PDB entry 3GTP | X-ray diffraction, 3.90 A resolution | chains A and F of the 13 polymer chains in the assembly

[Chain A]
Molecule: DNA-directed RNA polymerase II subunit RPB1
Organism: Saccharomyces cerevisiae
Notes: EC 2.7.7.6; fragment: DNA-directed RNA polymerase II largest subunit
Reference sequence: P04050 (RPB1_YEAST); residues 1-1733 here = UniProt positions 1-1733
Chain sequence (1733 residues; each row starts with the number of its first residue):
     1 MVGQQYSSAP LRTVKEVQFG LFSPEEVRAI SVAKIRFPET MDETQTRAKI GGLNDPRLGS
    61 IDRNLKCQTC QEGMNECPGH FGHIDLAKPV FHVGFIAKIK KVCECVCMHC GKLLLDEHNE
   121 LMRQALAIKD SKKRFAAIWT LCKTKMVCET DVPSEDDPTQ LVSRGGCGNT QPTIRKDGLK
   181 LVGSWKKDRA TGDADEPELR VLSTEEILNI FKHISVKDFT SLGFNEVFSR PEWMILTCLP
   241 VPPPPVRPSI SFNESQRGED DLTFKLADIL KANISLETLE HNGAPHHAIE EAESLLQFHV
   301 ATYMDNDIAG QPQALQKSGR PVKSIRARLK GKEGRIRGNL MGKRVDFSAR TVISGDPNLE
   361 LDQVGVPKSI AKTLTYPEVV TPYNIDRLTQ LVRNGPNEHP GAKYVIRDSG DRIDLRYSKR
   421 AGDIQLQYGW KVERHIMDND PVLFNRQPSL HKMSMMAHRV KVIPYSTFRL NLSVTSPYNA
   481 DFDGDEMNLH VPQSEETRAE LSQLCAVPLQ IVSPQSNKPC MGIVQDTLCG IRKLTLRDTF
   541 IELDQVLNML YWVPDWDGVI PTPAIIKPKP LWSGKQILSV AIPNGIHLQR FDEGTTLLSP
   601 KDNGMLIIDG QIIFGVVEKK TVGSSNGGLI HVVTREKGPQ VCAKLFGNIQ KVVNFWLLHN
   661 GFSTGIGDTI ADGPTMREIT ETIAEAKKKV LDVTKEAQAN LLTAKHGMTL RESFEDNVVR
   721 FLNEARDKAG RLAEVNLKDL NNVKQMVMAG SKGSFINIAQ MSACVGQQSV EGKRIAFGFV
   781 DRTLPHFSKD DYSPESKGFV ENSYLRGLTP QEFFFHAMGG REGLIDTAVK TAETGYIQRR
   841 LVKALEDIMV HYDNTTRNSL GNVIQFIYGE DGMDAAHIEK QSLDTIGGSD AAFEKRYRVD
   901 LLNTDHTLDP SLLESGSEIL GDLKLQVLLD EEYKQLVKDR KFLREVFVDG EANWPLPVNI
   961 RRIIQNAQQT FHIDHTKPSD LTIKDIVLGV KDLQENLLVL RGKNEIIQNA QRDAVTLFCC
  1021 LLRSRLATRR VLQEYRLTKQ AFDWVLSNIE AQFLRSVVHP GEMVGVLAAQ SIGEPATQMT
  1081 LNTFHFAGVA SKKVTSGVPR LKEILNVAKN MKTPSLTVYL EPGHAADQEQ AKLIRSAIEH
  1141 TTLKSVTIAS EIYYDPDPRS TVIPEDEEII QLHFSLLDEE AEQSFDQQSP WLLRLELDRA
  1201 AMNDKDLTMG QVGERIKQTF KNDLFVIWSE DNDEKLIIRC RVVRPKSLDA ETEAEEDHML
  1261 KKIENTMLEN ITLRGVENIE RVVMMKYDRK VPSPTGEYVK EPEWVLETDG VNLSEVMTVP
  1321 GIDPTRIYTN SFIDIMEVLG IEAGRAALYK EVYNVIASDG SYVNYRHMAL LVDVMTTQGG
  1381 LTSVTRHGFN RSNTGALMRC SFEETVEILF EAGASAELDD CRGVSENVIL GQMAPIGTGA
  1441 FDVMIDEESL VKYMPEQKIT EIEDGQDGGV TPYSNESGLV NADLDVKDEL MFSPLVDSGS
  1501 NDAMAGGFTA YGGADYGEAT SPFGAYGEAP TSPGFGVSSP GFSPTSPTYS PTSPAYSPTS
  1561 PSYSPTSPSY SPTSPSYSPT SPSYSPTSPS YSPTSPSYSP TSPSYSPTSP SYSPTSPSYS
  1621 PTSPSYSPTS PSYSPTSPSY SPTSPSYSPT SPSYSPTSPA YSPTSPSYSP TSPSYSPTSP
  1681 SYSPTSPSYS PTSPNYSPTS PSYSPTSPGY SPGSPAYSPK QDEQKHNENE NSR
Unresolved in the structure: 1-2, 155-160, 187-198, 1082-1091, 1177-1186, 1244-1253, 1446-1733
Ion coordination: Zn2+: C67, C70; Mg2+: D483, D485 (shared with 1 residue of chain R)
UniProt features mapped onto this chain:
  - region: P248 to D260 (Lid loop), N306 to K323 (Rudder loop), P810 to E822 (Bridging helix)
  - binding site (Zn(2+)): C67, C70, C77, H80, C107, C110, C148, C167
  - binding site (Mg(2+)): D481, D483, D485
  - modified residue: T1471 (Phosphothreonine)
  - cross-link (Glycyl lysine isopeptide (Lys-Gly)): K695 (interchain with G-Cter in ubiquitin), K1246 (interchain with G-Cter in ubiquitin), K1350 (interchain with G-Cter in ubiquitin)

[Chain F]
Molecule: DNA-directed RNA polymerases I, II, and III subunit RPABC2
Organism: Saccharomyces cerevisiae
Notes: fragment: DNA-directed RNA polymerases I, II, and III 23 kDa polypeptide
Reference sequence: P20435 (RPAB2_YEAST); residue numbers follow UniProt; this construct covers 1-155
Chain sequence (155 residues; row label = number of the first residue in the row):
     1 MSDYEEAFND GNENFEDFDV EHFSDEETYE EKPQFKDGET TDANGKTIVT GGNGPEDFQQ
    61 HEQIRRKTLK EKAIPKDQRA TTPYMTKYER ARILGTRALQ ISMNAPVFVD LEGETDPLRI
   121 AMKELAEKKI PLVIRRYLPD GSFEDWSVEE LIVDL
Unresolved in the structure: 1-71
UniProt features mapped onto this chain:
  - region: L111 to L132 (Leucine-zipper)
  - modified residue: S24 (Phosphoserine)

[How chain A and chain F interact]
Contacting residue pairs (51; chain A residue first):
  V379(A) with S102(F)
  V380(A) with N104(F)
  T381(A) with N104(F)
  Y383(A) with V107(F); L111(F), hydrophobic; T115(F)
  E495(A) with A98(F); S102(F); P117(F)
  Q503(A) with R90(F)
  L504(A) with Y88(F), hydrophobic; A91(F), hydrophobic
  Y852(A) with T81(F); T86(F), hydrogen bond; E89(F), hydrogen bond; R136(F); L138(F)
  D853(A) with L138(F); P139(F)
  R857(A) with P139(F)
  R1001(A) with A80(F); P83(F)
  G1002(A) with A80(F)
  L1054(A) with Y84(F)
  R1055(A) with D154(F), salt bridge
  H1059(A) with M85(F); T86(F); K87(F), hydrogen bond (side chain-backbone); L155(F)
  P1060(A) with T82(F); T86(F)
  G1061(A) with Y88(F)
  E1062(A) with K87(F), salt bridge; Y88(F), hydrogen bond
  M1433(A) with R92(F)
  G1437(A) with Y88(F)
  T1438(A) with Y88(F); R92(F)
  F1441(A) with Y88(F); E89(F); R92(F); I134(F), hydrophobic; R135(F)
  D1442(A) with R135(F), hydrogen bond (backbone-backbone); Y137(F), hydrogen bond
  V1443(A) with V133(F)
  M1444(A) with L132(F); V133(F), hydrogen bond (backbone-backbone); R135(F)
  I1445(A) with P131(F); L132(F), hydrophobic
Also at the interface, not in a pair above, chain A (36 interface residues in all): P382, G429, E496, A499, S502, H851, N854, A1051, M1063, A1440
Also at the interface, not in a pair above, chain F (38 interface residues in all): I93, L94, G95, L99, I101, M103, L118

[Summary]
Chain A and chain F form an interface of 36 and 38 residues respectively; the contacts include 7 hydrogen
bonds and 2 salt bridges. Polar contacts include R1055(A)-D154(F), E1062(A)-K87(F) and Y852(A)-T86(F). UniProt
lists 8 Zn2+-binding residues and 3 Mg2+-binding residues on chain A.
Here chain A is DNA-directed RNA polymerase II subunit RPB1 and chain F is DNA-directed RNA polymerases I, II,
and III subunit RPABC2, both from Saccharomyces cerevisiae. Entry 3GTP (Backtracked RNA polymerase II complex
with 24mer RNA) was determined by X-ray diffraction (same publication as 3GTG, 3GTJ, 3GTK, 3GTL, 3GTM, 3GTO
and 3GTQ).
